PDB entry 3TU0 | X-ray diffraction, 2.99 A resolution | chain A

== Chain A ==
Protein: Leucine transporter LeuT
From: Aquifex aeolicus
UniProtKB: O67854 (O67854_AQUAE); residues 1-513 here = UniProt positions 1-513
Amino-acid sequence (519 residues; numbered 1 to 519; the number before each row is that of its first residue):
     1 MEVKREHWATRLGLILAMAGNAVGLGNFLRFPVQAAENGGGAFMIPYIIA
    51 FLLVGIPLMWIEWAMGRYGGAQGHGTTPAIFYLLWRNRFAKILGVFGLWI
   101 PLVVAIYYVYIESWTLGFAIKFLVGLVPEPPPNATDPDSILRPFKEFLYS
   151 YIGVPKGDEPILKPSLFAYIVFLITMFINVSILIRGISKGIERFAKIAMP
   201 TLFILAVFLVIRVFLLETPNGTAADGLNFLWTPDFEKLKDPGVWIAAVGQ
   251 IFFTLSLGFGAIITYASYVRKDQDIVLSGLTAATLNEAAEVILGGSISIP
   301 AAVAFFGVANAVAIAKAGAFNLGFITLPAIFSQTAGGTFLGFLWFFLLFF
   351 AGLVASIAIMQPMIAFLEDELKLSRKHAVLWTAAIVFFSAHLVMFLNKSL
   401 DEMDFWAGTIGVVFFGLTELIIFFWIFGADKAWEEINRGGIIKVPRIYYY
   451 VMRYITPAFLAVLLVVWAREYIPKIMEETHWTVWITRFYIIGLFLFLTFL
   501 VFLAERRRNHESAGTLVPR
Not modelled in the structure: 1-4, 133-134, 516-519
Differences from the reference sequence: engineered mutation Ala288 (Lys in O67854), Val354 (Thr in O67854), Ala355 (Ser in O67854); expression tag (514-519)
Ion coordination: Na+: Ala22, Asn27 (together with alanine)
Residues lining bound ligands: alanine (ALA): Asn21, Ala22, Val23, Gly24, Leu25, Gly26, Asn27, Tyr108, Phe253, Thr254, Leu255, Ser256, Phe259, Ala355

== Summary ==
Ligands of chain A: alanine. Ala22 and Asn27 form the Na+ site.
Chain A is Leucine transporter LeuT (Aquifex aeolicus); the structure, Crystal structure of T355V, S354A,
K288A LeuT mutant in complex with alanine and sodium, was determined by X-ray diffraction.
